Entry 6XL9 (electron microscopy, 2.50 A resolution); this record covers chains N and H of the 10 polymer chains in the assembly.

Chain N:
Molecule: synthetic non-template strand DNA
Sequence (54 nucleotides; row label = number of the first residue in the row):
    35 GCCTTGACCC TCCCCTAAGG GGAGGGTTTA GATTGTGTGC AGTCTGACGC GGCG

Chain H:
Molecule: MerR family transcriptional regulator EcmrR
Source organism: Escherichia coli O157:H7
Chain sequence (268 residues; each row starts with the number of its first residue):
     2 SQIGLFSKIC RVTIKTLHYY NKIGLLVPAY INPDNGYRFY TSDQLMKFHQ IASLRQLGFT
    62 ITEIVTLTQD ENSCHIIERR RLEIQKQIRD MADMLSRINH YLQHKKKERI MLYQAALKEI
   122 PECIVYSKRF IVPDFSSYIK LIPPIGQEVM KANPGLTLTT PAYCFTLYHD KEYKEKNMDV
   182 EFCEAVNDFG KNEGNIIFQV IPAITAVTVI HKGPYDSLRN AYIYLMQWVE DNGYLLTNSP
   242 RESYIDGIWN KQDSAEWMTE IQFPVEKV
Small-molecule neighbours: tetraphenylantimonium ion (118): Tyr127, Ile143, Pro144, Gly147, Cys165, Phe183, Glu185, Tyr245, Trp250

Chain N / chain H interface:
Contacting residue pairs (13; chain N residue first):
  DC42(N) - Gln3(H)  phosphate contact
  DC43(N) - Gln3(H)  phosphate contact
  DC43(N) - Ile4(H)  hydrogen bond to the phosphate
  DC43(N) - Gly5(H)  hydrogen bond to the phosphate
  DC43(N) - Tyr38(H)  sugar contact
  DC44(N) - Ile4(H)  phosphate contact
  DC44(N) - His19(H)  salt bridge to the phosphate
  DC44(N) - Gly37(H)  sugar contact
  DC44(N) - Tyr38(H)  phosphate contact
  DC44(N) - Arg39(H)  salt bridge to the phosphate
  DT45(N) - His19(H)  base contact
  DT45(N) - Arg39(H)  salt bridge to the phosphate
  DC46(N) - Lys16(H)  base contact

In short:
Chain N and chain H form an interface of 5 and 8 residues respectively, with 2 hydrogen bonds and 3 salt
bridges. Polar contacts include DC43(N)-Ile4(H), DC43(N)-Gly5(H) and DC44(N)-His19(H). Chain H binds
tetraphenylantimonium ion.
Chain N is synthetic non-template strand DNA and chain H is MerR family transcriptional regulator EcmrR
(Escherichia coli O157:H7); the structure, Cryo-EM structure of EcmrR-RNAP-promoter initial transcribing
complex with 3-nt RNA transcript (EcmrR-RPitc-3nt), was determined by electron microscopy together with 6XL5,
6XL6, 6XLA, 6XLJ, 6XLK, 6XLL, 6XLM and 6XLN from the same study.
